5MRC - chains A and S of the 78 polymer chains in the assembly; structure by electron microscopy, 3.25 A resolution.

[Chain A]
Molecule: 21S ribosomal RNA
Organism: Saccharomyces cerevisiae
Sequence (3296 nucleotides; row label = number of the first residue in the row):
     1 GUAAAAAGUA GAAUAAUAGA UUUGAAAUAU UUAUUAUAUA GAUUUAAAGA GAUAAUCAUG
    61 GAGUAUAAUA AUUAAAUUUA AUAAAUUUAA UAUAACUAUU AAUAGAAUUA GGUUACUAAU
   121 AAAUUAAUAA CAAUUAAUUU UAAAACCUAA AGGUAAACCU UUAUAUUAAU AAUGUUAUUU
   181 UUUAUUAUUU UUAUAAUAAG AAUAAUUAUU AAUAAUAAUA AACUAAGUGA ACUGAAACAU
   241 CUAAGUAACU UAAGGAUAAG AAAUCAACAG AGAUAUUAUG AGUAUUGGUG AGAGAAAAUA
   301 AUAAAGGUCU AAUAAGUAUU AUGUGAAAAA AAUGUAAGAA AAUAGGAUAA CAAAUUCUAA
   361 GACUAAAUAC UAUUAAUAAG UAUAGUAAGU ACCGUAAGGG AAAGUAUGAA AAUGAUUAUU
   421 UUAUAAGCAA UCAUGAAUAU AUUAUAUUAU AUUAAUGAUG UACCUUUUGU AUAAUGGGUC
   481 AGCAAGUAAU UAAUAUUAGU AAAACAAUAA GUUAUAAAUA AAUAGAAUAA UAUAUAUAUA
   541 UAAAAAAAUA UAUUAAAAUA UUUAAUUAAU AUUAAUUGAC CCGAAAGCAA ACGAUCUAAC
   601 UAUGAUAAGA UGGAUAAACG AUCGAACAGG UUGAUGUUGC AAUAUCAUCU GAUUAAUUGU
   661 GGUUAGUAGU GAAAGACAAA UCUGGUUUGC AGAUAGCUGG UUUUCUAUGA AAUAUAUGUA
   721 AGUAUAGCCU UUAUAAAUAA UAAUUAUUAU AUAAUAUUAU AUUAAUAUUA UAUAAAGAAU
   781 GGUACAGCAA UUAAUAUAUA UUAGGGAACU AUUAAAGUUU UAUUAAUAAU AUUAAAUCUC
   841 GAAAUAUUUA AUUAUAUAUA AUAAAGAGUC AGAUUAUGUG CGAUAAGGUA AAUAAUCUAA
   901 AGGGAAACAG CCCAGAUUAA GAUAUAAAGU UCCUAAUAAA UAAUAAGUGA AAUAAAUAUU
   961 AAAAUAUUAU AAUAUAAUCA GUUAAUGGGU UUGACAAUAA CCAUUUUUUA AUGAACAUGU
  1021 AACAAUGCAC UGAUUUAUAA UAAAUAAAAA AAAAUAAUAU UUAAAAUCAA AUAUAUAUAU
  1081 AUUUGUUAAU AGAUAAUAUA CGGAUCUUAA UAAUAAGAAU UAUUUAAUUC CUAAUAUGGA
  1141 AUAUUAUAUU UUUAUAAUAA AAAUAUAAAU ACUGAAUAUC UAAAUAUUAU UAUUACUUUU
  1201 UUUUUAAUAA UAAUAAUAUG GUAAUAGAAC AUUUAAUGAU AAUAUAUAUU AGUUAUUAAU
  1261 UAAUAUAUGU AUUAAUUAAA UAGAGAAUGC UGACAUGAGU AACGAAAAAA AGGUAUAAAC
  1321 CUUUUCACCU AAAACAUAAG GUUUAACUAU AAAAGUACGG CCCCUAAUUA AAUUAAUAAA
  1381 AAUAUAAAUA UAUUUAAGAU GGGAUAAUCU AUAUUAAUAA AAAUUUAUCU UAAAAUAUAU
  1441 AUAUUAUUAA UAAUUAUAUU AAUUAAUUAA UAAUAUAUAU AAUUAUAUUA UAUAUUAUAU
  1501 AUUUUUUAUA UAAUAUAAAC UAAUAAAGAU CAGGAAAUAA UUAAUGUAUA CCGUAAUGUA
  1561 GACCGACUCA GGUAUGUAAG UAGAGAAUAU GAAGGUGAAU UAGAUAAUUA AAGGGAAGGA
  1621 ACUCGGCAAA GAUAGCUCAU AAGUUAGUCA AUAAAGAGUA AUAAGAACAA AGUUGUACAA
  1681 CUGUUUACUA AAAACACCGC ACUUUGCAGA AACGAUAAGU UUAAGUAUAA GGUGUGAACU
  1741 CUGCUCCAUG CUUAAUAUAU AAAUAAAAUU AUUUAACGAU AAUUUAAUUA AAUUUAGGUA
  1801 AAUAGCAGCC UUAUUAUGAG GGUUAUAAUG UAGCGAAAUU CCUUGGCCUA UAAUUGAGGU
  1861 CCCGCAUGAA UGACGUAAUG AUACAACAAC UGUCUCCCCU UUAAGCUAAG UGAAAUUGAA
  1921 AUCGUAGUGA AGAUGCUAUG UACCUUCAGC AAGACGGAAA GACCCUAUGC AGCUUUACUG
  1981 UAAUUAGAUA GAUCGAAUUA UUGUUUAUUA UAUUCAGCAU AUUAAGUAAU CCUAUUAUUA
  2041 GGUAAUCGUU UAGAUAUUAA UGAGAUACUU AUUAUAAUAU AAUGAUAAUU CUAAUCUUAU
  2101 AAAUAAUUAU UAUUAUUAUU AUUAAUAAUA AUAAUAUGCU UUCAAGCAUA GUGAUAAAAC
  2161 AUAUUUAUAU GAUAAUCACU UUACUUAAUA GAUAUAAUUC UUAAGUAAUA UAUAAUAUAU
  2221 AUUUUAUAUA UAUUAUAUAU AAUAUAAGAG ACAAUCUCUA AUUGGUAGUU UUGAUGGGGC
  2281 GUCAUUAUCA GCAAAAGUAU CUGAAUAAGU CCAUAAAUAA AUAUAUAAAA UUAUUGAAUA
  2341 AAAAAAAAAU AAUAUAUAUU AUAUAUAUUA AUUAUAAAUU GAAAUAUGUU UAUAUAAAUU
  2401 UAUAUUUAUU GAAUAUAUUU UAGUAAUAGA UAAAAAUAUG UACAGUAAAA UUGUAAGGAA
  2461 AACAAUAAUA ACUUUCUCCU CUCUCGGUGG GGGUUCACAC CUAUUUUUAA UAGGUGUGAA
  2521 CCCCUCUUCG GGGUUCCGGU UCCCUUUCGG GUCCCGGAAC UUAAAUAAAA AUGGAAAGAA
  2581 UUAAAUUAAU AUAAUGGUAU AACUGUGCGA UAAUUGUAAC ACAAACGAGU GAAACAAGUA
  2641 CGUAAGUAUG GCAUAAUGAA CAAAUAACAC UGAUUGUAAA GGUUAUUGAU AACGAAUAAA
  2701 AGUUACGCUA GGGAUAACAG GGUAAUAUAG CGAAAGAGUA GAUAUUGUAA GCUAUGUUUG
  2761 CCACCUCGAU GUCGACUCAA CAUUUCCUCU UGGUUGUAAA AGCUAAGAAG GGUUUGACUG
  2821 UUCGUCAAUU AAAAUGUUAC GUGAGUUGGG UUAAAUACGA UGUGAAUCAG UAUGGUUCCU
  2881 AUCUGCUGAA GGAAAUAUUA UCAAAUUAAA UCUCAUUAUU AGUACGCAAG GACCAUAAUG
  2941 AAUCAACCCA UGGUGUAUCU AUUGAUAAUA AUAUAAUAUA UUUAAUAAAA AUAAUACUUU
  3001 AUUAAUAUAU UAUCUAUAUU AGUUUAUAUU UUAAUUAUAU AUUAUCAUAG UAGAUAAGCU
  3061 AAGUUGAUAA UAAAUAAAUA UUGAAUACAU AUUAAAUAUG AAGUUGUUUU AAUAAGAUAA
  3121 UUAAUCUGAU AAUUUUAUAC UAAAAUUAAU AAUUAUAGGU UUUAUAUAUU AUUUAUAAAU
  3181 AAAUAUAUUA UAAUAAUAAU AAUUAUUAUU AUUAAUAAAA AAUAUUAAUU AUAAUAUUAA
  3241 UAAAAUACUA AUUUAUCAGU UAUCUAUAUA AUAUCUAAUC UAUUAUUCUA UAUACU
Not modelled in the structure: 1-7, 80-83, 107-109, 129-131, 179-199, 554-559, 757-765, 811-815, 822, 967-1055, 1133-1136, 1153-1159, 1196-1204, 1375-1379, 1419-1422, 1441-1480, 1503-1505, 1538-1539, 2013-2077, 2101-2182, 2189-2197, 2222-2226, 2241-2242, 2277-2280, 2339-2344, 2393-2407, 2479-2572, 2715-2718, 2767-2771, 2985-3001, 3036-3039, 3179-3228, 3294-3296
Ion coordination: Mg2+ site 1: A150, A218; Mg2+ site 2: A237, C238; Mg2+ site 3: G245, A327; Mg2+ site 4 near A258 (its only coordinating residue here); Mg2+ site 5 near G280 (its only coordinating residue here); Mg2+ site 6 near U322 (its only coordinating residue here); Mg2+ site 7 near A359 (its only coordinating residue here); Mg2+ site 8: A359, A360 (shared with 1 residue of chain b); Mg2+ site 9 near G394 (its only coordinating residue here); Mg2+ site 10: A423, U424; Mg2+ site 11 near G427 (its only coordinating residue here); Mg2+ site 12: C464 (shared with 3 residues of chain N); 130 more Mg2+ sites not listed

[Chain S]
Molecule: bL28m
Organism: Saccharomyces cerevisiae
Reference sequence: P36525 (RM24_YEAST); numbering as in UniProt (aligned over 22-237)
Sequence (216 residues; numbered 22 to 237; the number before each row is that of its first residue):
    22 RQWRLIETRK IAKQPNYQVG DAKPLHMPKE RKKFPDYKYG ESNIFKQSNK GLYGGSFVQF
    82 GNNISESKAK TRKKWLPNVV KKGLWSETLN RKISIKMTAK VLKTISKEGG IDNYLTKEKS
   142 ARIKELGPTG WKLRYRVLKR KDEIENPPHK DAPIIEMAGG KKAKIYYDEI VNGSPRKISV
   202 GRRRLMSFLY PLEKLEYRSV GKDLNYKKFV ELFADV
Not modelled in the structure: 172-202

[Interface between chain A and chain S]
Pairs across the interface - 148 pairs, chain A then chain S:
  A151(A) - His47(S)  salt bridge to the phosphate
  A168(A) - Asp224(S)  sugar contact
  A169(A) - Gly222(S)  sugar contact
  A211(A) - Lys223(S)  sugar contact
  A212(A) - Lys229(S)  phosphate contact
  U213(A) - Lys229(S)  phosphate contact
  A215(A) - Lys44(S)  salt bridge to the phosphate
  U216(A) - Leu46(S)  phosphate contact
  A217(A) - His47(S)  stacking on the base
  A225(A) - Thr29(S)  sugar contact
  A226(A) - Arg25(S)  hydrogen bond to the phosphate
  A226(A) - Leu26(S)  phosphate contact
  A226(A) - Thr29(S)  sugar contact
  G227(A) - Arg25(S)  salt bridge to the phosphate
  G227(A) - Leu26(S)  sugar contact
  G227(A) - Ile65(S)  sugar contact
  U228(A) - Phe81(S)  phosphate contact
  G229(A) - Phe81(S)  phosphate contact
  G229(A) - Arg93(S)  salt bridge to the phosphate
  A230(A) - Arg93(S)  salt bridge to the phosphate
  U240(A) - Ser88(S)  sugar contact
  U240(A) - Lys89(S)  sugar contact
  U240(A) - Lys91(S)  phosphate contact
  C241(A) - Lys91(S)  salt bridge to the phosphate
  G245(A) - Arg93(S)  hydrogen bond to the base
  U251(A) - Asn64(S)  sugar contact
  A252(A) - Lys31(S)  hydrogen bond to the sugar
  A252(A) - Asn64(S)  sugar contact
  A253(A) - Lys31(S)  sugar contact
  A253(A) - Ile32(S)  sugar contact
  A253(A) - Ala33(S)  hydrogen bond to the phosphate
  G254(A) - Ala33(S)  phosphate contact
  G254(A) - Lys34(S)  hydrogen bond to the phosphate
  A258(A) - Lys31(S)  salt bridge to the phosphate
  A312(A) - Lys140(S)  salt bridge to the phosphate
  A314(A) - Lys140(S)  sugar contact
  A315(A) - Lys128(S)  base contact
  A315(A) - Lys138(S)  salt bridge to the phosphate
  G316(A) - Lys121(S)  hydrogen bond to the sugar
  G316(A) - Lys124(S)  base contact
  G316(A) - Thr125(S)  sugar contact
  G316(A) - Lys128(S)  base contact
  G316(A) - Glu129(S)  phosphate contact
  G316(A) - Lys138(S)  phosphate contact
  G316(A) - Arg143(S)  salt bridge to the phosphate
  U317(A) - Arg22(S)  hydrogen bond to the phosphate
  U317(A) - Lys121(S)  salt bridge to the phosphate
  A318(A) - Arg22(S)  hydrogen bond to the phosphate
  G323(A) - Gln80(S)  hydrogen bond to the base
  G323(A) - Trp96(S)  sugar contact
  U324(A) - Gln80(S)  hydrogen bond to the base
  U324(A) - Gly82(S)  sugar contact
  U324(A) - Asn83(S)  hydrogen bond to the sugar
  U324(A) - Ile85(S)  sugar contact
  U324(A) - Trp96(S)  sugar contact
  G325(A) - Asn83(S)  hydrogen bond to the phosphate
  G325(A) - Ile85(S)  phosphate contact
  G325(A) - Lys91(S)  phosphate contact
  A332(A) - Gln23(S)  phosphate contact
  U333(A) - Arg22(S)  phosphate contact
  U333(A) - Gln23(S)  hydrogen bond to the phosphate
  U333(A) - Gln80(S)  hydrogen bond to the sugar
  G334(A) - Ser77(S)  phosphate contact
  G334(A) - Phe78(S)  sugar contact
  G334(A) - Gln80(S)  sugar contact
  G334(A) - Trp96(S)  sugar contact
  G334(A) - Leu97(S)  hydrogen bond to the sugar
  G334(A) - Pro98(S)  phosphate contact
  U335(A) - Pro98(S)  phosphate contact
  U335(A) - Asn99(S)  hydrogen bond to the phosphate
  U335(A) - Thr119(S)  phosphate contact
  A336(A) - Asn99(S)  hydrogen bond to the phosphate
  A336(A) - Ala120(S)  phosphate contact
  G338(A) - Lys121(S)  base contact
  G338(A) - Lys124(S)  hydrogen bond to the base
  A360(A) - Trp24(S)  sugar contact
  A360(A) - Ala142(S)  phosphate contact
  G361(A) - Lys140(S)  phosphate contact
  G361(A) - Ser141(S)  hydrogen bond to the phosphate
  G361(A) - Ala142(S)  hydrogen bond to the phosphate
  A362(A) - Ser141(S)  phosphate contact
  A362(A) - Lys145(S)  salt bridge to the phosphate
  A1380(A) - Phe55(S)  sugar contact
  A1380(A) - Arg112(S)  hydrogen bond to the base
  A1380(A) - Ile114(S)  base contact
  A1380(A) - Ser115(S)  base contact
  A1380(A) - Ile116(S)  base contact
  A1380(A) - Thr150(S)  sugar contact
  A1380(A) - Lys153(S)  sugar contact
  A1380(A) - Leu154(S)  base contact
  A1380(A) - Arg157(S)  salt bridge to the phosphate
  A1381(A) - Lys71(S)  hydrogen bond to the phosphate
  A1381(A) - Arg112(S)  base contact
  A1381(A) - Ser115(S)  hydrogen bond to the base
  A1382(A) - Lys71(S)  salt bridge to the phosphate
  U1383(A) - Lys71(S)  salt bridge to the phosphate
  A1384(A) - Lys117(S)  salt bridge to the phosphate
  U1385(A) - Lys67(S)  base contact
  U1385(A) - Gln68(S)  phosphate contact
  A1386(A) - Ile65(S)  hydrogen bond to the sugar
  A1386(A) - Phe66(S)  phosphate contact
  A1386(A) - Gln68(S)  phosphate contact
  A1386(A) - Phe81(S)  sugar contact
  A1386(A) - Lys95(S)  phosphate contact
  A1386(A) - Leu97(S)  phosphate contact
  A1387(A) - Asn64(S)  sugar contact
  A1387(A) - Ile65(S)  phosphate contact
  A1387(A) - Lys67(S)  hydrogen bond to the phosphate
  A1388(A) - Lys67(S)  salt bridge to the phosphate
  U1979(A) - Ser88(S)  hydrogen bond to the sugar
  G1980(A) - Asn84(S)  phosphate contact
  G1980(A) - Ser86(S)  hydrogen bond to the phosphate
  G1980(A) - Glu87(S)  phosphate contact
  G1980(A) - Ser88(S)  hydrogen bond to the phosphate
  G1980(A) - Ala90(S)  sugar contact
  G1980(A) - Thr92(S)  hydrogen bond to the sugar
  U1981(A) - Asn84(S)  hydrogen bond to the phosphate
  A1992(A) - Asn99(S)  hydrogen bond to the base
  A1992(A) - Ala120(S)  sugar contact
  U1993(A) - Val101(S)  sugar contact
  U1993(A) - Leu123(S)  phosphate contact
  C1994(A) - Lys103(S)  salt bridge to the phosphate
  A2094(A) - Lys103(S)  hydrogen bond to the phosphate
  U2095(A) - Lys103(S)  salt bridge to the phosphate
  C2096(A) - Lys102(S)  phosphate contact
  U2186(A) - Arg205(S)  salt bridge to the phosphate
  A2187(A) - Pro169(S)  sugar contact
  A2187(A) - His170(S)  phosphate contact
  A2187(A) - Arg205(S)  salt bridge to the phosphate
  A2188(A) - Pro169(S)  sugar contact
  A2188(A) - His170(S)  salt bridge to the phosphate
  A2188(A) - Arg203(S)  hydrogen bond to the phosphate
  A2188(A) - Arg204(S)  hydrogen bond to the phosphate
  U2198(A) - Tyr227(S)  base contact
  U2202(A) - Arg161(S)  hydrogen bond to the phosphate
  A2203(A) - Arg161(S)  salt bridge to the phosphate
  A2239(A) - Asn111(S)  phosphate contact
  U2243(A) - Arg112(S)  salt bridge to the phosphate
  U2243(A) - Lys113(S)  phosphate contact
  C2256(A) - Leu97(S)  hydrogen bond to the sugar
  C2256(A) - Pro98(S)  sugar contact
  C2256(A) - Asn99(S)  hydrogen bond to the sugar
  U2257(A) - Lys95(S)  phosphate contact
  U2257(A) - Trp96(S)  phosphate contact
  U2257(A) - Leu97(S)  hydrogen bond to the phosphate
  C2258(A) - Lys94(S)  salt bridge to the phosphate
  C2258(A) - Trp96(S)  phosphate contact
  A2698(A) - Ser88(S)  hydrogen bond to the base
Other interface residues (no listed pair), chain A (78 interface residues in all): U257, U313, A331, A337, G1991, U2255, A2699
Other interface residues (no listed pair), chain S (85 interface residues in all): Glu28, Met48, Gly76, Val79

[In short]
The interface between chain A and chain S involves 78 residues on one side and 85 on the other; the contacts
include 39 hydrogen bonds, 25 salt bridges and 1 aromatic stacking contact. Among the polar pairs are
G245(A)-Arg93(S), G323(A)-Gln80(S) and U324(A)-Gln80(S).
Chain A is 21S ribosomal RNA and chain S is bL28m, both from Saccharomyces cerevisiae; the structure,
Structure of the yeast mitochondrial ribosome - Class A, was determined by electron microscopy together with
5MRE and 5MRF from the same study.
